Entry 8TLQ (electron microscopy, 3.53 A resolution); this record covers chains E and F of the 8 polymer chains in the assembly.

# Chain E
Molecule: DNA polymerase zeta processivity subunit
Organism: Saccharomyces cerevisiae
UniProtKB: P38927 (REV7_YEAST); residues 1-245 here = UniProt positions 1-245
Sequence (245 residues; row label = number of the first residue in the row):
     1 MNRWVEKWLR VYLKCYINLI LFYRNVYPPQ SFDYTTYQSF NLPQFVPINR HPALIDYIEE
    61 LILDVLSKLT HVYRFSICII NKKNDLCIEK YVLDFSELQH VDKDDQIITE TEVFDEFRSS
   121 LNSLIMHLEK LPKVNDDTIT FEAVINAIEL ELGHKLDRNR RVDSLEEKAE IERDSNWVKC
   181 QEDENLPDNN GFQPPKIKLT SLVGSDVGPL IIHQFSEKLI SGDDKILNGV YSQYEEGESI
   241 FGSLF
Not modelled in the structure: 1, 104-107, 236-245

# Chain F
Molecule: DNA polymerase delta small subunit
Organism: Saccharomyces cerevisiae
UniProtKB: A0A6A5PTG9 (A0A6A5PTG9_YEASX); numbering as in UniProt (aligned over 1-487)
Sequence (494 residues; numbered -6 to 487; the number before each row is that of its first residue; numbers below 1 keep their minus sign (Gly-6 is residue -6)):
    -6 GPGGDLHMDA LLTKFNEDRS LQDENLSQPR TRVRIVDDNL YNKSNPFQLC YKKRDYGSQY
    54 YHIYQYRLKT FRERVLKECD KRWDAGFTLN GQLVLKKDKV LDIQGNQPCW CVGSIYCEMK
   114 YKPNVLDEVI NDTYGAPDLT KSYTDKEGGS DEIMLEDESG RVLLVGDFIR STPFITGVVV
   174 GILGMEAEAG TFQVLDICYP TPLPQNPFPA PIATCPTRGK IALVSGLNLN NTSPDRLLRL
   234 EILREFLMGR INNKIDDISL IGRLLICGNS VDFDIKSVNK DELMISLTEF SKFLHNILPS
   294 ISVDIMPGTN DPSDKSLPQQ PFHKSLFDKS LESYFNGSNK EILNLVTNPY EFSYNGVDVL
   354 AVSGKNINDI CKYVIPSNDN GESENKVEEG ESNDFKDDIE HRLDLMECTM KWQNIAPTAP
   414 DTLWCYPYTD KDPFVLDKWP HVYIVANQPY FGTRVVEIGG KNIKIISVPE FSSTGMIILL
   474 DLETLEAETV KIDI
Not modelled in the structure: -6 to -2, 138-139, 202-209, 372-389, 421-424
Construct notes: expression tag (-6 to 0)

# How chain E and chain F interact
Residue-residue contacts (13; chain E residue first):
  Tyr34(E) - Thr225(F)
  Thr35(E) - Asn224(F)  hydrogen bond (side chain-backbone)
  Thr36(E) - Asn224(F)  hydrogen bond (backbone-backbone)
  Tyr37(E) - Asn224(F)
  Tyr37(E) - Asn272(F)
  Tyr37(E) - Asp274(F)
  Tyr37(E) - Glu275(F)
  Asn41(E) - Ile278(F)
  Phe45(E) - Asn224(F)
  Phe45(E) - Thr225(F)
  Phe45(E) - Ser226(F)
  Phe45(E) - Pro227(F)
  Phe45(E) - Leu230(F)  hydrophobic

# In short
The interface between chain E and chain F involves 6 residues on one side and 9 on the other, with 2 hydrogen
bonds. Polar pairs include Thr35(E)-Asn224(F) and Thr36(E)-Asn224(F).
Here chain E is DNA polymerase zeta processivity subunit and chain F is DNA polymerase delta small subunit,
both from Saccharomyces cerevisiae. Entry 8TLQ (Cryo-EM structure of the Rev1-Polzeta-DNA-dCTP complex) was
determined by electron microscopy (same publication as 8TLT).
